7X91 - chains A and L of the 3 polymer chains in the assembly; structure by electron microscopy, 4.30 A resolution (low resolution: residue-level contacts below are approximate; hydrogen-bond / salt-bridge calls are withheld).

# Chain A
Protein: Spike glycoprotein
Organism: Severe acute respiratory syndrome coronavirus 2
Reference sequence: P0DTC2 (SPIKE_SARS2); numbering as in UniProt (aligned over 1-1208)
Chain sequence (1278 residues; each row starts with the number of its first residue):
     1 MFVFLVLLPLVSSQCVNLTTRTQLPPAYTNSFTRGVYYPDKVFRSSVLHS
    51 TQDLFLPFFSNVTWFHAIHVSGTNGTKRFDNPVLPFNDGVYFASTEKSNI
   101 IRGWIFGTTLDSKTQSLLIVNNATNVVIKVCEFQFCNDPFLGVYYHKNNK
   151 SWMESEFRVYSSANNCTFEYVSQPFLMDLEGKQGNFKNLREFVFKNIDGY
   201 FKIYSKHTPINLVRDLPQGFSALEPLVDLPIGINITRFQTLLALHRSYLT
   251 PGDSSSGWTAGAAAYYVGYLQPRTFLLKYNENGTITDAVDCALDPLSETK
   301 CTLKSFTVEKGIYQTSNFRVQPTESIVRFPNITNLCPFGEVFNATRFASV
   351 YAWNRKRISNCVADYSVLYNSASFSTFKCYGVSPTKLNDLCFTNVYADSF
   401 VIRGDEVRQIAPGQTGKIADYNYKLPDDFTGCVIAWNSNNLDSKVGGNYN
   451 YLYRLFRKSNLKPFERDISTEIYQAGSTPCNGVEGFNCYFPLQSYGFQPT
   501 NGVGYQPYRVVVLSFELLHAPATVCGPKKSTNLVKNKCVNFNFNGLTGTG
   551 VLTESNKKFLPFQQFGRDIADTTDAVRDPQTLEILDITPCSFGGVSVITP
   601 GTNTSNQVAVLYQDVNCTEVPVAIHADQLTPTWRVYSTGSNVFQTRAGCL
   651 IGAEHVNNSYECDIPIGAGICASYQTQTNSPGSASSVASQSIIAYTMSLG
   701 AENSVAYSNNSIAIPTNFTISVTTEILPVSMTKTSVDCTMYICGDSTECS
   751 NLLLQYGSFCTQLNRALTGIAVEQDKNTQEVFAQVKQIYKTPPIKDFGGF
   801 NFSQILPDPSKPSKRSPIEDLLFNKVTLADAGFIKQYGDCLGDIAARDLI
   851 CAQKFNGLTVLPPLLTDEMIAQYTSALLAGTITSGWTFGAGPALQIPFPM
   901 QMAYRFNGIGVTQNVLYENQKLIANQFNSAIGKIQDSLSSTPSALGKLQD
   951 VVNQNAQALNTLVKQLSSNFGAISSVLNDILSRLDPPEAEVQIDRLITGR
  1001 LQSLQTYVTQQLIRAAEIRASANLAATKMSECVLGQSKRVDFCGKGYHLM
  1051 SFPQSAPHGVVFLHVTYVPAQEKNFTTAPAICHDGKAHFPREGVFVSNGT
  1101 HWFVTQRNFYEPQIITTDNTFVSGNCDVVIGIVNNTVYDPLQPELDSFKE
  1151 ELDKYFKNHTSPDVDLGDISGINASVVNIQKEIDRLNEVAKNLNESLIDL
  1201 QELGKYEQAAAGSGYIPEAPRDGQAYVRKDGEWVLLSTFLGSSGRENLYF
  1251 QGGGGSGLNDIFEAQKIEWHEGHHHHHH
Not modelled in the structure: 1-329, 530-1278
Differences from the reference sequence: engineered mutation Gly682 (Arg in P0DTC2), Ser683 (Arg in P0DTC2), Ser685 (Arg in P0DTC2), Pro817 (Phe in P0DTC2), Pro892 (Ala in P0DTC2), Pro899 (Ala in P0DTC2), Pro942 (Ala in P0DTC2), Pro986 (Lys in P0DTC2), Pro987 (Val in P0DTC2); expression tag (1209-1278)
Curated features (UniProtKB/Swiss-Prot):
  - region: Asn280 to Cys301 (Putative superantigen), Arg403 to Asp405 (Integrin-binding motif), Asn448 to Phe456 (Immunodominant HLA epitope recognized by the CD8+), Pro681, Ala684 (Putative superantigen), Ser816 to Tyr837 (Fusion peptide 1), Lys835 to Phe855 (Fusion peptide 2), Asp1163 to Glu1202 (Heptad repeat 2)
  - site: Arg815, Ser816 (Cleavage)
  - glycosylation: Asn17 (N-linked (GlcNAc...) (complex) asparagine), Asn61 (N-linked (GlcNAc...) (hybrid) asparagine), Asn74 (N-linked (GlcNAc...) (complex) asparagine), Asn122 (N-linked (GlcNAc...) (hybrid) asparagine), Asn149 (N-linked (GlcNAc...) (complex) asparagine), Asn165 (N-linked (GlcNAc...) (complex) asparagine), Asn234 (N-linked (GlcNAc...) (high mannose) asparagine), Asn282 (N-linked (GlcNAc...) (complex) asparagine), Thr323 (O-linked (GalNAc) threonine), Ser325 (O-linked (HexNAc...) serine), Asn331 (N-linked (GlcNAc...) (complex) asparagine), Asn343 (N-linked (GlcNAc...) (complex) asparagine), Asn603 (N-linked (GlcNAc...) (hybrid) asparagine), Asn616 (N-linked (GlcNAc...) (complex) asparagine), Asn657 (N-linked (GlcNAc...) (complex) asparagine), Thr676 (O-linked (GlcNAc...) threonine), Thr678 (O-linked (GlcNAc...) threonine), Asn709 (N-linked (GlcNAc...) (high mannose) asparagine), Asn717 (N-linked (GlcNAc...) (hybrid) asparagine), Asn801 (N-linked (GlcNAc...) (hybrid) asparagine) and 6 more in UniProt
  - natural variant: Leu5 (L5F: In strain: Iota/B.1.526), Ser13 (S13I: In strain: Epsilon/B.1.427/B.1.429), Leu18 (L18F: In strain: Beta/B.1.351, Gamma/P.1 and 1 more), Thr19 (T19I: In strain: Omicron/BQ.1.1, Omicron/XBB.1.5 and 1 more; T19R: In strain: Delta/B.1.617.2, Omicron/BA.2 and 4 more), Thr20 (T20N: In strain: Gamma/P.1), Leu24 to Ala27 (sequence variant, change not given here; In strain: Omicron/BA.2, Omicron/BA.2.12.1 and 6 more), Pro26 (P26S: In strain: Gamma/P.1), Gln52 (Q52H: In strain: Omicron/EG.5.1), Ala67 (A67V: In strain: Eta/B.1.525, Omicron/BA.1), His69 to Val70 (deletion: In strain: Alpha/B.1.1.7, Eta/B.1.525 and 5 more), Gly75 (G75V: In strain: Lambda/C.37), Thr76 (T76I: In strain: Lambda/C.37), 82 further natural variant entries in UniProt
  - mutagenesis: His69 to Val70 (Increased incorporation of cleaved spike into virions), Asn121 (N121Q: Partial loss of biliverdin affinity), Arg190 (R190K: Partial loss of biliverdin affinity), Asn234 (N234Q: Increased resistance to neutralizing antibodies), Asn331 (N331Q: Reduced viral infectivity), Asn343 (N343Q: Reduced viral infectivity), Leu452 (L452R: Increased resistance to neutralizing antibodies. Decreases HLA binding to NF9 epitope. Increased binding affinity to human ACE2), Tyr453 (Y453F: Decreased HLA binding to NF9 epitope. Increased binding affinity to human ACE2), Ala475 (A475V: Increased resistance to neutralizing antibodies), Val483 (V483A: Increased resistance to neutralizing antibodies), Glu484 (E484D: Increased replication in human TMEM106B overexpressing cells), Phe490 (F490L: Increased resistance to neutralizing antibodies and human covalescent sera neutralization), 12 further mutagenesis entries in UniProt
Cystine bridges: Cys336-Cys361, Cys379-Cys432, Cys391-Cys525, Cys480-Cys488
Covalently attached groups: N-acetylglucosamine (NAG) linked to Asn343
What the authors report for this chain:
  - mutagenesis - E484K: abolished binding to Ab496
  - mutagenesis - T478K: abolished binding to Ab159
  - mutagenesis - E484K: abolished binding to Ab326
  - mutagenesis - E484K: abolished binding to Ab354

# Chain L
Protein: An Fv-clasp version of the Ab496 light chain
Organism: Homo sapiens
Chain sequence (190 residues; each row starts with the number of its first residue; numbers below 1 keep their minus sign (Met-29 is residue -29)):
   -29 MKDHLIHNHHKHEHAHAEHLYFQGSSGSSGDIQLTQSPSSLSASVGDRVT
    21 ITCQASQDIRNNLNWYQQIPGKAPKLLIYDASNLETGVPSRFSGSASGTD
    71 FTFTISSLQPEDVATYYCQQYANLPPFTFGPGTKVDIKRGSDYEFLKSWT
   121 VEDLQKRLLALDPMMEQEIEEIRQKYQCKRQPILDAIEAK
Not modelled in the structure: -29 to 0, 108-160
Cystine bridges: Cys23-Cys88

# Interface between chain A and chain L
Contacting residue pairs - 8 pairs, chain A then chain L:
  Gly476(A) - Arg30(L)
  Ser477(A) - Arg30(L)
  Thr478(A) - Arg30(L)
  Thr478(A) - Asn93(L)
  Phe486(A) - Tyr91(L)
  Phe486(A) - Asn93(L)
  Asn487(A) - Arg30(L)
  Asn487(A) - Asn93(L)
Interface residues without a listed pair, chain A (7 interface residues in all): Val483, Gly485
Interface residues without a listed pair, chain L (4 interface residues in all): Pro95

# Overview
The interface between chain A and chain L involves 7 residues on one side and 4 on the other.
N-acetylglucosamine is covalently linked to Asn343(A). UniProt lists 24 mutagenesis sites on chain A. The
paper reports that E484K of chain A abolishes binding to Ab496; T478K of chain A abolishes binding to Ab159.
Chain A is Spike glycoprotein (Severe acute respiratory syndrome coronavirus 2) and chain L is An Fv-clasp
version of the Ab496 light chain (Homo sapiens); the structure, The SARS-CoV-2 receptor binding domain bound
with an Fv-clasp form of a human neutralizing antibody Ab496, was determined by electron microscopy together
with 7X8W, 7X8Y, 7X8Z, 7X90 and 7X92 from the same study.
